PDB entry 8GMS | electron microscopy, 3.31 A resolution | chains A and G of the 5 polymer chains in the assembly

# Chain A
Protein: LexA repressor
From: Escherichia coli
Notes: EC 3.4.21.88
UniProtKB: A0A6S6LGG9 (A0A6S6LGG9_ECOLX); residue numbers follow UniProt; this construct covers 75-202
Amino-acid sequence (128 residues; numbered 75 to 202; the number before each row is that of its first residue):
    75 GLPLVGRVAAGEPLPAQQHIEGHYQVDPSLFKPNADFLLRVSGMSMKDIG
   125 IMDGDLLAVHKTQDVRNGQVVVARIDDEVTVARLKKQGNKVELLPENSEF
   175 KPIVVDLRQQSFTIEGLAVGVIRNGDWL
Unresolved in the structure: 75, 199-202
Differences from the reference sequence: engineered mutation Pro89 (Leu in A0A6S6LGG9), Ala156 (Lys in A0A6S6LGG9)
From the paper describing this entry:
  - mutagenesis - F111A, L113A, D150K/D151K, D150K/D151K/E152K, V153A: decreased catalytic activity with Protein RecA (chain G)
  - contacts within the chain: Ala84-Ser119
  - catalytic residues: Ser119

# Chain G
Protein: Protein RecA
From: Escherichia coli
UniProtKB: A0A485JBB4 (A0A485JBB4_ECOLX); residues 0-352 here correspond to UniProt positions 1-353 (UniProt number = residue number + 1)
Amino-acid sequence (353 residues; numbered 0 to 352; the number before each row is that of its first residue; numbering starts at 0):
     0 MAIDENKQKALAAALGQIEKQFGKGSIMRLGEDRSMDVETISTGSLSLDI
    50 ALGAGGLPMGRIVEIYGPESSGKTTLTLQVIAAAQREGKTCAFIDAEHAL
   100 DPIYARKLGVDIDNLLCSQPDTGEQALEICDALARSGAVDVIVVDSVAAL
   150 TPKAEIEGEIGDSHMGLAARMMSQAMRKLAGNLKQSNTLLIFINQIRMKI
   200 GVMFGNPETTTGGNALKFYASVRLDIRRIGAVKEGENVVGSETRVKVVKN
   250 KIAAPFKQAEFQILYGEGINFYGELVDLGVKEKLIEKAGAWYSYKGEKIG
   300 QGKANATAWLKDNPETAKEIEKKVRELLLSNPNSTPDFSVDDSEGVAETN
   350 EDF
Unresolved in the structure: 0, 334-352
Bound ions: Mg2+: Thr73 (together with ATP-gamma-S)
Ligand contacts: ATP-gamma-S (AGS; phosphothiophosphoric acid-adenylate ester): Glu68, Ser69, Ser70, Gly71, Lys72, Thr73, Thr74, Glu96, Asp100, Tyr103, Tyr264, Gly265
From the paper describing this entry:
  - mutagenesis - F203A: decreased catalytic activity with LexA repressor (chain A)

# Chain A / chain G interface
Contacting residue pairs (20; chain A residue first):
  Pro77(A) - Met202(G)  hydrophobic
  Val79(A) - Met202(G)  hydrophobic
  Val79(A) - Phe203(G)
  Arg81(A) - Phe203(G)
  Ala90(A) - Phe203(G)  hydrophobic
  Gln91(A) - Phe203(G)
  Gln92(A) - Val201(G)
  Gln92(A) - Met202(G)
  Gln92(A) - Phe203(G)
  Asp110(A) - Met202(G)
  Phe111(A) - Met202(G)
  Leu113(A) - Phe203(G)  hydrophobic
  Lys135(A) - Met202(G)
  Arg148(A) - Gly204(G)
  Arg148(A) - Asn205(G)
  Arg148(A) - Pro206(G)
  Asp151(A) - Asn205(G)  hydrogen bond
  Val153(A) - Phe203(G)  hydrophobic
  Glu189(A) - Phe203(G)
  Glu189(A) - Gly204(G)  hydrogen bond (side chain-backbone)
Also at the interface, not in a pair above, chain A (16 interface residues in all): Val146, Gln183
Also at the interface, not in a pair above, chain G (10 interface residues in all): Gly200, Ile228, Arg243, Lys245
From the paper, about this interface:
  - pairs named by the authors: Phe111(A)-Phe203(G) (hydrophobic contact), Leu113(A)-Phe203(G) (hydrophobic contact), Val153(A)-Phe203(G) (hydrophobic contact)
  - interface residues, chain A: Arg81(A), Gln91(A), Asp151(A)
  - interface residues, chain G: Ile228(G), Arg243(G), Lys245(G)

# Overview
16 residues of chain A face 10 of chain G across their interface; the contacts include 2 hydrogen bonds. Polar
contacts include Asp151(A)-Asn205(G) and Glu189(A)-Gly204(G). The paper describes hydrophobic contacts between
Phe111(A) and Phe203(G), Leu113(A) and Phe203(G) and Val153(A) and Phe203(G). The paper reports the catalytic
residue Ser119(A); F111A, L113A and D150K/D151K of chain A, among others, reduce catalytic activity with
Protein RecA (chain G); 6 substitutions were tested in all.
Chain A is LexA repressor and chain G is Protein RecA, both from Escherichia coli; the structure, Structure of
LexA in complex with RecA filament, was determined by electron microscopy together with 7YWA, 8GMT and 8GMU
from the same study.
